Entry 1FK9 (X-ray diffraction, 2.50 A resolution); this record covers chains A and B.

[Chain A]
Protein: HIV-1 RT, a-chain
Source organism: Human immunodeficiency virus 1
Notes: EC 2.7.7.49; fragment: p66
UniProt: P04585 (POL_HV1H2); residues 1-543 here correspond to UniProt positions 587-1129 (UniProt number = residue number + 586)
Chain sequence (543 residues; numbered 1 to 543; the number before each row is that of its first residue):
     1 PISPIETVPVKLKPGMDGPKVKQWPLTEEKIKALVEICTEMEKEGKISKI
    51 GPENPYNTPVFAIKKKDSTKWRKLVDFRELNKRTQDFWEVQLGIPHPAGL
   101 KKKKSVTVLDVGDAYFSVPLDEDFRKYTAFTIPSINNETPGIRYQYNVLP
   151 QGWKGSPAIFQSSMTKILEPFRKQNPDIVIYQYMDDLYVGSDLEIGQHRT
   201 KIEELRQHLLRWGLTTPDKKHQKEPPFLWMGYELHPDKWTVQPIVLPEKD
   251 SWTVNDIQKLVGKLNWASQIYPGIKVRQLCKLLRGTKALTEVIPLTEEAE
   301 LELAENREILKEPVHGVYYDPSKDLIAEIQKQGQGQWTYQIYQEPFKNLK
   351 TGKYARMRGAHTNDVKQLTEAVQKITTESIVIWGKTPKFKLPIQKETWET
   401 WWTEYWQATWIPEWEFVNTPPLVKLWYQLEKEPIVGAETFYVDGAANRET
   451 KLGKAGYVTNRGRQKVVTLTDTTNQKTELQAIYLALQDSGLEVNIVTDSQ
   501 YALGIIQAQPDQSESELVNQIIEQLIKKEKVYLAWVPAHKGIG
Disordered / not traced: 1-3, 64-68, 444-454, 540-543
Modified residues: Cys280 (3-sulfinoalanine; CSD)
Residues lining bound ligands: dmp-266 (EFZ; (-)-6-chloro-4-cyclopropylethynyl-4-trifluoromethyl-1,4-dihydro-2H-3,1-benzoxazin-2-one): Pro95, Leu100, Lys101, Lys103, Val106, Val179, Ile180, Tyr181, Tyr188, Val189, Gly190, Phe227, Trp229, Leu234, His235, Pro236, Tyr318

[Chain B]
Protein: HIV-1 RT, B-chain
Source organism: Human immunodeficiency virus 1
Notes: EC 2.7.7.49; fragment: p51
UniProt: P04585 (POL_HV1H2); residues 1-440 here correspond to UniProt positions 587-1026 (UniProt number = residue number + 586)
Chain sequence (440 residues; row label = number of the first residue in the row):
     1 PISPIETVPVKLKPGMDGPKVKQWPLTEEKIKALVEICTEMEKEGKISKI
    51 GPENPYNTPVFAIKKKDSTKWRKLVDFRELNKRTQDFWEVQLGIPHPAGL
   101 KKKKSVTVLDVGDAYFSVPLDEDFRKYTAFTIPSINNETPGIRYQYNVLP
   151 QGWKGSPAIFQSSMTKILEPFRKQNPDIVIYQYMDDLYVGSDLEIGQHRT
   201 KIEELRQHLLRWGLTTPDKKHQKEPPFLWMGYELHPDKWTVQPIVLPEKD
   251 SWTVNDIQKLVGKLNWASQIYPGIKVRQLCKLLRGTKALTEVIPLTEEAE
   301 LELAENREILKEPVHGVYYDPSKDLIAEIQKQGQGQWTYQIYQEPFKNLK
   351 TGKYARMRGAHTNDVKQLTEAVQKITTESIVIWGKTPKFKLPIQKETWET
   401 WWTEYWQATWIPEWEFVNTPPLVKLWYQLEKEPIVGAETF
Disordered / not traced: 1-5, 89-93, 221-230, 357-361, 429-440

[How chain A and chain B interact]
Residue-residue contacts (96):
  Val8(A) - Pro52(B)  hydrophobic
  Val8(A) - Glu53(B)
  Pro9(A) - Glu53(B)
  Gln85(A) - Glu53(B)  hydrogen bond (side chain-backbone)
  Asp86(A) - Lys20(B)  salt bridge
  Asp86(A) - Pro55(B)
  Phe87(A) - Pro52(B)
  Phe87(A) - Glu53(B)
  Phe87(A) - Pro55(B)
  Trp88(A) - Pro52(B)  hydrogen bond (backbone-backbone)
  Trp88(A) - Asn54(B)
  Trp88(A) - Pro55(B)
  Trp88(A) - Tyr56(B)
  Trp88(A) - Asn57(B)
  Trp88(A) - Thr131(B)
  Trp88(A) - Arg143(B)
  Gly93(A) - Asn137(B)  hydrogen bond (backbone-side chain)
  Pro95(A) - Asn136(B)
  Pro95(A) - Asn137(B)
  Pro95(A) - Glu138(B)
  His96(A) - Asn136(B)  hydrogen bond (backbone-side chain)
  Gly99(A) - Asn136(B)
  Gly99(A) - Glu138(B)
  Leu100(A) - Asn136(B)
  Leu100(A) - Glu138(B)
  Lys101(A) - Glu138(B)  salt bridge
  Ala158(A) - Pro52(B)
  Ile159(A) - Pro52(B)  hydrophobic
  Ser162(A) - Pro52(B)
  Thr165(A) - Pro140(B)
  Tyr181(A) - Asn137(B)
  Tyr181(A) - Glu138(B)
  Arg358(A) - Gln394(B)  hydrogen bond
  Arg358(A) - Glu396(B)  salt bridge
  Glu370(A) - Gln394(B)
  Gln373(A) - Glu396(B)
  Gln373(A) - Thr397(B)  hydrogen bond
  Gln373(A) - Thr400(B)
  Ile380(A) - Leu26(B)
  Ile380(A) - Thr27(B)
  Val381(A) - Pro25(B)  hydrophobic
  Val381(A) - Asn136(B)  hydrogen bond (backbone-backbone)
  Ile382(A) - Ile135(B)
  Ile382(A) - Asn136(B)
  Trp383(A) - Ile135(B)
  Gly384(A) - Thr27(B)
  Gly384(A) - Glu28(B)  hydrogen bond (backbone-backbone)
  Gly384(A) - Ile135(B)
  Trp402(A) - Lys331(B)  hydrogen bond (backbone-side chain)
  Trp402(A) - Asp364(B)  hydrogen bond
  Thr403(A) - Gly333(B)
  Tyr405(A) - Lys331(B)  hydrogen bond (backbone-side chain)
  Trp406(A) - Lys331(B)
  Trp406(A) - Asn418(B)
  Trp406(A) - Thr419(B)
  Gln407(A) - Lys331(B)  hydrogen bond (backbone-side chain)
  Gln407(A) - Asp364(B)
  Gln407(A) - Pro392(B)
  Gln407(A) - Ile393(B)
  Gln407(A) - Val417(B)
  Gln407(A) - Asn418(B)  hydrogen bond
  Ala408(A) - Trp337(B)  hydrophobic
  Ala408(A) - Asp364(B)
  Ala408(A) - Pro392(B)  hydrogen bond (backbone-backbone)
  Ala408(A) - Ile393(B)
  Thr409(A) - Asp364(B)  hydrogen bond (backbone-side chain)
  Trp410(A) - Asn363(B)
  Trp410(A) - Val365(B)  hydrophobic
  Trp410(A) - Tyr405(B)
  Pro412(A) - Trp401(B)  hydrophobic
  Pro433(A) - Asn255(B)
  Pro433(A) - Leu289(B)  hydrophobic
  Pro433(A) - Thr290(B)
  Ile434(A) - Thr290(B)
  Val435(A) - Thr290(B)
  Thr439(A) - Ala288(B)
  Thr439(A) - Leu289(B)  hydrogen bond (side chain-backbone)
  Tyr441(A) - Gln258(B)
  Tyr441(A) - Thr286(B)
  Tyr441(A) - Lys287(B)  hydrogen bond (side chain-backbone)
  Tyr441(A) - Leu289(B)
  Val458(A) - Thr286(B)
  Thr459(A) - Thr286(B)
  Asn460(A) - Thr286(B)
  Asn460(A) - Ala288(B)
  Asn494(A) - Leu289(B)
  Val496(A) - Leu289(B)  hydrophobic
  Gln500(A) - Leu422(B)
  Gln507(A) - Pro421(B)
  Tyr532(A) - Asn255(B)  hydrogen bond
  Tyr532(A) - Lys259(B)
  Tyr532(A) - Leu289(B)  hydrophobic
  Trp535(A) - Leu422(B)  hydrophobic
  Trp535(A) - Trp426(B)  hydrophobic
  Val536(A) - Gln258(B)
  Pro537(A) - Gly262(B)
Other interface residues (no listed pair), chain A (57 interface residues in all): Ile94, Ile180, Thr376, Thr377, Glu432, Gly436, Ala534
Other interface residues (no listed pair), chain B (51 interface residues in all): Val254, Gln334, Leu368, Lys424

[Overview]
57 residues of chain A face 51 of chain B across their interface; the contacts include 18 hydrogen bonds and 3
salt bridges. Among the polar pairs are Asp86(A)-Lys20(B), Lys101(A)-Glu138(B) and Arg358(A)-Glu396(B).
Ligands of chain A: dmp-266.
Chain A is HIV-1 RT, a-chain and chain B is HIV-1 RT, B-chain, both from Human immunodeficiency virus 1; the
structure, Crystal structure of HIV-1 reverse transcriptase in complex with dmp-266(efavirenz), was determined
by X-ray diffraction together with 1FKO and 1FKP from the same study.
